1LID - chain A; structure by X-ray diffraction, 1.60 A resolution.

Chain A:
Protein: Adipocyte lipid-binding protein
Organism: Mus musculus
UniProtKB: P04117 (FABPA_MOUSE); residue numbers follow UniProt; this construct covers 1-131
Chain sequence (131 residues; row label = number of the first residue in the row):
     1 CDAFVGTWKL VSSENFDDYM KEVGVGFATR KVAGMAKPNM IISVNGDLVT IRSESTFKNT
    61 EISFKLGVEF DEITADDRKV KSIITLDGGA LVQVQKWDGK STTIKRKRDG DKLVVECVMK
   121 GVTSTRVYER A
Curated features (UniProtKB/Swiss-Prot):
  - modified residue: S13 (Phosphoserine)

Summary:
Chain A is Adipocyte lipid-binding protein (Mus musculus); the structure, The adipocyte lipid-binding protein
at 1.6 angstroms resolution: crystal structures of the apoprotein and with bound ..., was determined by X-ray
diffraction together with 1LIB and 1LIF from the same study.
